Entry 6U3G (electron microscopy, 53.00 A resolution (very low resolution: no residue pairs are listed; an interface is given only as per-side residue counts)); this record covers chains A and B.

Chain A (and B):
Protein: Cytohesin-3
Organism: Homo sapiens
Notes: chain B of this document is another copy of the same molecule, construct and numbering; everything in this record applies to it too
UniProtKB: O43739 (CYH3_HUMAN); aligned to UniProt positions 13-399 over residues 13-399 (the alignment contains insertions or deletions, so no single offset holds)
Chain sequence (397 residues; numbered 3 to 399; the number before each row is that of its first residue):
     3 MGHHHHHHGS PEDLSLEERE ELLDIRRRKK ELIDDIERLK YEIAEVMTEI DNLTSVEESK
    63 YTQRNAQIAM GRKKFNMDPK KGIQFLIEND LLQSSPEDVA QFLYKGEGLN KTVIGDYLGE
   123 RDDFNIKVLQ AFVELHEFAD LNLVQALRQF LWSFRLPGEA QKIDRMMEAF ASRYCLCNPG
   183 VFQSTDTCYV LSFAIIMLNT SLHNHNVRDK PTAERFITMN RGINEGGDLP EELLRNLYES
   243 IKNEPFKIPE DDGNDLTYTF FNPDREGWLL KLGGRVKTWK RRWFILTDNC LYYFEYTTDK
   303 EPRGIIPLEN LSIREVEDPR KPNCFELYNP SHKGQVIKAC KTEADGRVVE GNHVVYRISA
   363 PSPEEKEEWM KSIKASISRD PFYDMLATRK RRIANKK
Construct notes: expression tag (3-12); conflict Y63 (Thr in O43739), A68 (Lys in O43739), D125 (Glu in O43739), T220 (Ala in O43739), Y260 (His in O43739)
Small-molecule neighbours: inositol-(1,3,4,5)-tetrakisphosphate (4IP): K273, L274, G275, G276, R277, V278, T280, K282, R284, Y295, R305, K343, N354, H355

How chain A and chain B interact:
At this resolution (53 A) residue pairs are not listed: 31 residues of chain A and 25 of chain B lie at the interface.

In short:
31 residues of chain A and 25 residues of chain B are in contact. Chain A binds
inositol-(1,3,4,5)-tetrakisphosphate.
Chain A and chain B are both Cytohesin-3 (Homo sapiens); the structure, Best fitting antiparallel model for
Volume 2 of truncated dimeric Cytohesin-3 (Grp1; amino acids 14-399), was determined by electron microscopy
together with 6U3E from the same study.
